5UWU - chains A and C of the 4 polymer chains in the assembly; structure by X-ray diffraction, 2.24 A resolution.

Chain A:
Molecule: GTP-binding nuclear protein Ran
From: Homo sapiens
UniProtKB: P62826 (RAN_HUMAN); residues 1-216 here = UniProt positions 1-216
Chain sequence (237 residues; each row starts with the number of its first residue; numbers below 1 keep their minus sign (Met-20 is residue -20)):
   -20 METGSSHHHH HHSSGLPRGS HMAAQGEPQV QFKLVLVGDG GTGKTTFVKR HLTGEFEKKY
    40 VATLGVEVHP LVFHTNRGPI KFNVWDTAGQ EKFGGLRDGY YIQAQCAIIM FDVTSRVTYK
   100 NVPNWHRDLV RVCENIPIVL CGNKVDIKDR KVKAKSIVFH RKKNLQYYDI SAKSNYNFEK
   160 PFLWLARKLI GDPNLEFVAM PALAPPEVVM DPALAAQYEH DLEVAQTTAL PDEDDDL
Disordered / not traced: -20 to 8
Sequence notes: expression tag (-20 to 0)
Bound ions: Mg2+: Thr24, Thr42 (together with GMP-PNP)
Small-molecule neighbours: GMP-PNP (GNP; phosphoaminophosphonic acid-guanylate ester): Asp18, Gly19, Gly20, Thr21, Gly22, Lys23, Thr24, Thr25, Phe35, Glu36, Lys37, Lys38, Tyr39, Val40, Ala41, Thr42, Thr66, Ala67, Gly68, Gln69, Asn122, Lys123, Asp125, Ile126, Ser150, Ala151, Lys152
Curated features (UniProtKB/Swiss-Prot):
  - region: Lys37 to Val45 (Switch-I), Gly68 to Gln84 (Switch-II), Asp211 to Leu216 (Interaction with RANBP1)
  - binding site (GTP): Asp18 to Thr25, Glu36 to Thr42, Gly68, Asn122 to Asp125, Ser150 to Lys152
  - site: Gln69 (Essential for GTP hydrolysis)
  - modified residue: Ala2 (N-acetylalanine), Thr24 (Phosphothreonine), Lys37 (N6-acetyllysine), Lys60 (N6-acetyllysine), Lys71 (N6-acetyllysine), Lys99 (N6-acetyllysine), Lys134 (N6-acetyllysine), Lys159 (N6-acetyllysine)
  - cross-link (Glycyl lysine isopeptide (Lys-Gly)): Lys71 (interchain with G-Cter in SUMO2), Lys152 (interchain with G-Cter in SUMO2)
  - mutagenesis: Gly19 (G19V: Blocks DNA replication; when associated with L-69), Thr24 (T24L: Has low binding affinity for GTP and GDP. Almost completely abolishes interaction with BIRC5; T24N: Has low binding affinity for GTP and GDP. Decreases nuclear import of proteins and RNA ...), Thr25 (T25A: Minor effect on the interaction with the alpha phosphate group of bound GTP), Lys37 (K37Q: Mimics acetylation; enhances the nuclear export of RELA/p65; K37R: Decreased acetylation), Tyr39 (Y39A: Abolishes steric hindrance that traps the essential Q-69 in an unreactive position, and causes slow GTP hydrolysis in wild-type ...), Gln69 (Q69L: Strongly decreased GTPase activity. Probably locked in the GTP-bound form. Loss of interaction with NUTF2. Decreases nuclear location and leads to cytoplasmic location during interphase ...), Glu70 (E70A: Strongly decreases the relase of bound GDP), Arg76 (R76E: Probable loss of interaction with NUTF2. Loss of transport to the nucleus), Lys134 (K134Q: Loss of normal mitotic chromosome segregation and defective mitotic spindle orientation; K134R: Loss of normal mitotic chromosome segregation and formation of sister chromatid bridges), Asp211 to Leu216 (No effect on GTPase activity. Abolishes interaction with RANBP1)

Chain C:
Molecule: Exportin-1
From: Saccharomyces cerevisiae
UniProtKB: P30822 (XPO1_YEAST); numbering as in UniProt; present here: 1-376, 414-1058
Chain sequence (1024 residues; each row starts with the number of its first residue; note: 37 numbers in that range are skipped by the numbering (no residue carries them; nothing is unmodelled there); numbers below 1 keep their minus sign (Gly-2 is residue -2)):
    -2 GGSMEGILDF SNDLDIALLD QVVSTFYQGS GVQQKQAQEI LTKFQDNPDA WQKADQILQF
    58 STNPQSKFIA LSILDKLITR KWKLLPNDHR IGIRNFVVGM IISMCQDDEV FKTQKNLINK
   118 SDLTLVQILK QEWPQNWPEF IPELIGSSSS SVNVCENNMI VLKLLSEEVF DFSAEQMTQA
   178 KALHLKNSMS KEFEQIFKLC FQVLEQGSSS SLIVATLESL LRYLHWIPYR YIYETNILEL
   238 LSTKFMTSPD TRAITLKCLT EVSNLKIPQD NDLIKRQTVL FFQNTLQQIA TSVMPVTADL
   298 KATYANANGN DQSFLQDLAM FLTTYLARNR ALLESDESLR ELLLNAHQYL IQLSKIEERE
   358 LFKTTLDYWH NLVADLFYE
   414 PLKKHIYEEI CSQLRLVIIE NMVRPEEDLV VENDEGEIVR EFVKESDTIQ LYKSEREVLV
   474 YLTHLNVIDT EEIMISKLAR QIDGSEWSWH NINTLSWAIG SISGTMSEDT EKRFVVTVIK
   534 DLLGLCEQKR GKDNKAVVAS DIMYVVGQYP RFLKAHWNFL RTVILKLFEF MHETHEGVQD
   594 MACDTFIKIV QKCKYHFVIQ QPRESEPFIQ TIIRDIQKTT ADLQPQQVHT FYKACGIIIS
   654 EERSVAERNR LLSDLMQLPN MAWDTIVEQS TANPTLLLDS ETVKIIANII KTNVAVCTSM
   714 GADFYPQLGH IYYNMLQLYR AVSSMISAQV AAEGLIATKT PKVRGLRTIK KEILKLVETY
   774 ISKARNLDDV VKVLVEPLLN AVLEDYMNNV PDARDAEVLN CMTTVVEKVG HMIPQGVILI
   834 LQSVFECTLD MINKDFTEYP EHRVEFYKLL KVINEKSFAA FLELPPAAFK LFVDAICWAF
   894 KHNNRDVEVN GLQIALDLVK NIERMGNVPF ANEFHKNYFF IFVSETFFVL TDSDHKSGFS
   954 KQALLLMKLI SLVYDNKISV PLYQEAEVPQ GTSNQVYLSQ YLANMLSNAF PHLTSEQIAS
  1014 FLSALTKQCK DLVVFKGTLR DFLVQIKEVG GDPTDYLFAE DKENA
Disordered / not traced: -2, 441-460, 1054-1058
Sequence notes: expression tag (-2 to 0); conflict Asp441 (Val in P30822), Gly537 (Asp in P30822), Cys539 (Thr in P30822), Glu540 (Val in P30822), Gln541 (Lys in P30822), Cys1022 (Tyr in P30822)

Chain A / chain C interface:
Residue-residue contacts (51):
  Val45(A) with Gln35(C)
  Val47(A) with Gln31(C)
  Trp64(A) with Phe23(C), hydrophobic; Gln31(C)
  Lys71(A) with Asp947(C), salt bridge
  Gly74(A) with Gln42(C), hydrogen bond (backbone-side chain)
  Leu75(A) with Phe23(C), hydrophobic; Gln42(C)
  Arg76(A) with Lys73(C)
  Asp77(A) with Phe65(C); Lys117(C), salt bridge
  Gly78(A) with Tyr24(C), hydrogen bond (backbone-side chain); Phe65(C)
  Tyr79(A) with Phe23(C), hydrophobic; Gln35(C), hydrogen bond; Thr39(C)
  Ile81(A) with Tyr24(C); Gln62(C); Phe65(C), hydrophobic
  Gln82(A) with Gln25(C); Gln62(C)
  Asn100(A) with Glu172(C)
  Asn103(A) with Phe169(C); Glu172(C), hydrogen bond
  Arg106(A) with Phe169(C); Gln173(C)
  Arg110(A) with Leu120(C); Leu161(C); Glu164(C), salt bridge; Glu165(C), salt bridge
  Val111(A) with Phe65(C), hydrophobic; Asn113(C)
  Glu113(A) with Asn116(C), hydrogen bond
  His139(A) with Glu357(C), salt bridge
  Arg140(A) with Met317(C); Thr361(C), hydrogen bond; Asp364(C), salt bridge
  Lys141(A) with Lys254(C), hydrogen bond (backbone-side chain); Glu258(C), salt bridge
  Asn143(A) with Lys254(C), hydrogen bond; Ser310(C); Gln313(C), hydrogen bond; Asp314(C), hydrogen bond
  Gln145(A) with Glu355(C), hydrogen bond
  Tyr146(A) with Glu357(C)
  Lys167(A) with Gln309(C), hydrogen bond
  Pro172(A) with Ala302(C); Asn303(C)
  Thr206(A) with Ile749(C)
  Ala208(A) with Lys752(C)
  Glu212(A) with Arg757(C)
Interface residues without a listed pair, chain A (37 interface residues in all): Lys12, Leu43, Gly44, Val96, Pro102, Lys130, Lys134, Asp213
Interface residues without a listed pair, chain C (46 interface residues in all): Leu38, Ser69, Thr257, Asn261, Ala304, Lys360, Gln463, Arg898, Lys949

In short:
The interface between chain A and chain C involves 37 residues on one side and 46 on the other; the contacts
include 12 hydrogen bonds and 7 salt bridges. Polar contacts include Lys71(A)-Asp947(C), Asp77(A)-Lys117(C)
and Arg110(A)-Glu164(C). Bound to chain A: GMP-PNP.
Here chain A is GTP-binding nuclear protein Ran (Homo sapiens) and chain C is Exportin-1 (Saccharomyces
cerevisiae). Entry 5UWU (Crystal Structure of SMAD4 NES Peptide in complex with CRM1-Ran-RanBP1) was
determined by X-ray diffraction, deposited together with 5UWH, 5UWI, 5UWJ, 5UWO, 5UWP, 5UWQ and 4 further
entries.
